PDB entry 8R61 | X-ray diffraction, 3.10 A resolution | chains A and B of the 3 polymer chains in the assembly

[Chain A]
Molecule: Immunoglobulin E VH-Ceps1-Ceps1
From: Homo sapiens
Sequence (346 residues; row label = number of the first residue in the row):
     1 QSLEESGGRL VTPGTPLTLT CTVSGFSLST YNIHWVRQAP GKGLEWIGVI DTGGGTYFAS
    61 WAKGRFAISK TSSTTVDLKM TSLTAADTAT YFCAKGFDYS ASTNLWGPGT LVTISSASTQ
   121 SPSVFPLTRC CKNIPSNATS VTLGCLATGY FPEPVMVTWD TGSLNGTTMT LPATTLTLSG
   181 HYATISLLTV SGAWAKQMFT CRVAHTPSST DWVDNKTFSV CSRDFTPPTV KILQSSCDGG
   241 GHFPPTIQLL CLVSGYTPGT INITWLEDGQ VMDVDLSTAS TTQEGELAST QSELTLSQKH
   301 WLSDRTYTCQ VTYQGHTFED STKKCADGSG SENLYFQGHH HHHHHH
Disordered / not traced: 224-346
Disulfide bonds: Cys21-Cys93, Cys131-Cys221, Cys145-Cys201

[Chain B]
Molecule: HMM5 IgE light chain
From: Homo sapiens
Sequence (217 residues; each row starts with the number of its first residue):
     1 ELDMTQTPSS VSAPVGGSVT INCQSSQSVY GNNYLAWYQQ KAGQPPKLLI YRASTLASGA
    61 PSRFKGSGSG TQFTLTISDL ESDDAATYYC LGYYNGVINV FGGGTNVEIK RTVGAPSVFI
   121 FPPSDEQLKS GTASVVCLLN NFYPREAKVQ WKVDNALQSG NSQESVTEQD SKDSTYSLSS
   181 TLTLSKADYE KHKVYACEVT HQGLSSPVTK SFNRGEC
Disulfide bonds: Cys23-Cys90, Cys137-Cys197

[Chain A / chain B interface]
Pairs across the interface (70):
  Val36(A) - Phe101(B)  hydrophobic
  Gln38(A) - Gln40(B)  hydrogen bond
  Gln38(A) - Tyr89(B)  hydrogen bond
  Lys42(A) - Tyr89(B)
  Gly43(A) - Tyr89(B)
  Leu44(A) - Gln40(B)
  Leu44(A) - Pro46(B)  hydrophobic
  Leu44(A) - Tyr89(B)
  Leu44(A) - Phe101(B)
  Trp46(A) - Val97(B)
  Trp46(A) - Asn99(B)
  Trp46(A) - Phe101(B)
  Tyr57(A) - Val97(B)  hydrophobic
  Phe92(A) - Pro45(B)  hydrophobic
  Asp98(A) - Tyr34(B)
  Asp98(A) - Arg52(B)  salt bridge
  Tyr99(A) - Tyr93(B)
  Tyr99(A) - Val97(B)  hydrophobic
  Tyr99(A) - Asn99(B)  hydrogen bond (backbone-side chain)
  Ser100(A) - Tyr34(B)
  Ser100(A) - Tyr93(B)
  Ser100(A) - Asn99(B)
  Ala101(A) - Tyr38(B)  hydrogen bond (backbone-side chain)
  Ala101(A) - Leu91(B)
  Ala101(A) - Asn99(B)  hydrogen bond (backbone-side chain)
  Ser102(A) - Ala36(B)
  Ser102(A) - Tyr38(B)
  Thr103(A) - Tyr38(B)  hydrogen bond (backbone-side chain)
  Thr103(A) - Leu48(B)
  Asn104(A) - Leu48(B)
  Trp106(A) - Tyr38(B)
  Trp106(A) - Pro45(B)  hydrophobic
  Trp106(A) - Pro46(B)
  Gly107(A) - Pro45(B)
  Phe125(A) - Ser124(B)
  Phe125(A) - Glu126(B)
  Phe125(A) - Gln127(B)
  Pro126(A) - Ser124(B)
  Leu127(A) - Phe121(B)
  Thr128(A) - Phe121(B)
  Thr128(A) - Pro122(B)
  Arg129(A) - Phe119(B)
  Arg129(A) - Ile120(B)
  Arg129(A) - Phe121(B)
  Cys130(A) - Phe212(B)  hydrophobic
  Cys130(A) - Cys217(B)  disulfide
  Cys131(A) - Cys217(B)
  Lys132(A) - Glu216(B)  hydrogen bond (side chain-backbone)
  Lys132(A) - Cys217(B)  hydrogen bond (backbone-backbone)
  Asn133(A) - Ser211(B)  hydrogen bond (side chain-backbone)
  Thr142(A) - Phe121(B)
  Leu146(A) - Ser134(B)
  Met169(A) - Asn140(B)
  Met169(A) - Ser177(B)
  Leu171(A) - Ser165(B)
  Leu171(A) - Thr167(B)
  Leu171(A) - Ser179(B)
  Pro172(A) - Ser165(B)  hydrogen bond (backbone-side chain)
  Pro172(A) - Val166(B)
  Pro172(A) - Thr167(B)
  Thr174(A) - Glu164(B)
  Thr174(A) - Ser165(B)
  Thr175(A) - Gln163(B)  hydrogen bond (backbone-side chain)
  Leu176(A) - Gln163(B)
  Thr177(A) - Gln163(B)  hydrogen bond (backbone-side chain)
  Ile185(A) - Val136(B)  hydrophobic
  Ile185(A) - Ser179(B)
  Ile185(A) - Thr181(B)
  Leu187(A) - Leu138(B)  hydrophobic
  Lys216(A) - Glu126(B)  salt bridge
Also at the interface, not in a pair above, chain A (44 interface residues in all): His34, Glu45, Val49, Phe58, Pro108, Thr170
Also at the interface, not in a pair above, chain B (43 interface residues in all): Gln44, Tyr51, Ile98, Ser130, Leu178, Lys210
Cross-chain cystine bridges: Cys130(A)-Cys217(B)

[Overview]
Chain A and chain B form an interface of 44 and 43 residues respectively; the contacts include 1 disulfide
bond, 12 hydrogen bonds and 2 salt bridges. Among the polar pairs are Asp98(A)-Arg52(B), Lys216(A)-Glu126(B)
and Gln38(A)-Gln40(B).
Here chain A is Immunoglobulin E VH-Ceps1-Ceps1 and chain B is HMM5 IgE light chain, both from Homo sapiens.
Entry 8R61 (Structure of IgE delta epsilon 3-4 in complex with a kappa binding nanobody) was determined by
X-ray diffraction (same publication as 9EQ3 and 9EQ4).
